PDB entry 3W5A | X-ray diffraction, 3.01 A resolution | chains B and C of the 3 polymer chains in the assembly

[Chain B]
Molecule: SERCA1a
Organism: Oryctolagus cuniculus
Reference sequence: B6CAM1 (B6CAM1_RABIT); residue numbers follow UniProt; this construct covers 1-994
Chain sequence (995 residues; numbered 0 to 994; the number before each row is that of its first residue; numbering starts at 0):
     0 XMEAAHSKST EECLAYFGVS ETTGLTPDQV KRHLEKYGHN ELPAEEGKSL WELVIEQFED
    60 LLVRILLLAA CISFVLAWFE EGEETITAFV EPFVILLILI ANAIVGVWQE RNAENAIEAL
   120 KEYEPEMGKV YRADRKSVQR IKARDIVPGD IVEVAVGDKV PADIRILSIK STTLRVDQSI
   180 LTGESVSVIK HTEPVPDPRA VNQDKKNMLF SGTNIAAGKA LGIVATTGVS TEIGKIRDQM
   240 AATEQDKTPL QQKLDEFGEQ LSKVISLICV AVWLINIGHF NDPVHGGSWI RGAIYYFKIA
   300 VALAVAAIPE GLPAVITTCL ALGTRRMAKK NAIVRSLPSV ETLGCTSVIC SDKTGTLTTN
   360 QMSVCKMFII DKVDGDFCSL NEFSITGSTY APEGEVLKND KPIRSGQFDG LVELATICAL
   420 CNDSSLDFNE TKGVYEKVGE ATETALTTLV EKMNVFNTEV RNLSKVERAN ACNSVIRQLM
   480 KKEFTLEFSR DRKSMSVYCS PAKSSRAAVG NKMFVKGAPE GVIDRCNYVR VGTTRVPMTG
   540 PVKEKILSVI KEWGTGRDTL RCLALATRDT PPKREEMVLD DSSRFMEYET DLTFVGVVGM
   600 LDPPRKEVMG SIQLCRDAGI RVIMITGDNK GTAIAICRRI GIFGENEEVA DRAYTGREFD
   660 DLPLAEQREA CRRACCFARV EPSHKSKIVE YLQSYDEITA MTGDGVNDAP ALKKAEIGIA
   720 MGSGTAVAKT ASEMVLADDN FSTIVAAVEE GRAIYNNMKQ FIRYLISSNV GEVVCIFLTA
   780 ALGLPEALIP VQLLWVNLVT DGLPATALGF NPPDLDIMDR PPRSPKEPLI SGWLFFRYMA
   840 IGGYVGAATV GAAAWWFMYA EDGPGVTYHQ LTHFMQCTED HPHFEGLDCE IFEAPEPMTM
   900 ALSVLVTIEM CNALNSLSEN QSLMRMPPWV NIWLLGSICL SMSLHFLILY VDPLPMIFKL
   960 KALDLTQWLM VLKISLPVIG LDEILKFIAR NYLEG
Differences from the reference sequence: acetylation (0)
Modified positions: ACE (acetyl group) at position 0
Disulfide bonds: C876-C888
Metal / ion sites: Mg2+: A305, N768, E771, N796, D800; Na+: L711, K712, A714, E732
Small-molecule neighbours:
  - phosphatidylethanolamine (PTY), molecule 1: S830, G831, W832, L992
  - phosphatidylethanolamine (PTY), molecule 2: S921, M923, R924, E982, F986, R989, N990
  - TM1 (2',3'-O-[(1r)-2,4,6-trinitrocyclohexa-2,5-diene-1,1-diyl]adenosine 5'-(dihydrogen phosphate)): T353, F487, R489, K492, S493, M494, K515, G516, A517, R560, L562, T625, G626, D627, R678, V679, E680

[Chain C]
Molecule: Sarcolipin
Organism: Oryctolagus cuniculus
Reference sequence: P42532 (SARCO_RABIT); residues 1-31 here = UniProt positions 1-31
Chain sequence (31 residues; each row starts with the number of its first residue):
     1 MERSTRELCL NFTVVLITVI LIWLLVRSYQ Y
UniProt features mapped onto this chain:
  - mutagenesis: V26 (V26A: Slightly reduces inhibition of ATP2A1-mediated calcium uptake), R27 (R27A: Nearly abolishes inhibition of ATP2A1-mediated calcium uptake), S28 (S28A: Reduces inhibition of ATP2A1-mediated calcium uptake), Y29 (Y29A: Reduces inhibition of ATP2A1-mediated calcium uptake), Q30 (Q30A: Reduces inhibition of ATP2A1-mediated calcium uptake), Y31 (Y31A: Nearly abolishes inhibition of ATP2A1-mediated calcium uptake)

[Interface between chain B and chain C]
Contacting residue pairs (33; chain B residue first):
  V89(B) - V26(C)  hydrophobic
  L96(B) - T18(C)
  A100(B) - V14(C)  hydrophobic
  A100(B) - T18(C)
  V104(B) - N11(C)
  W107(B) - R6(C)
  W107(B) - E7(C)
  W107(B) - L10(C)  hydrophobic
  W107(B) - N11(C)
  N111(B) - R3(C)
  N111(B) - E7(C)  hydrogen bond
  N114(B) - R3(C)  hydrogen bond
  R324(B) - E2(C)  salt bridge
  K328(B) - M1(C)
  W794(B) - V19(C)  hydrophobic
  L797(B) - V15(C)  hydrophobic
  L802(B) - N11(C)
  F809(B) - S4(C)
  F809(B) - E7(C)
  W932(B) - S4(C)
  W932(B) - T5(C)
  W932(B) - L8(C)  hydrophobic
  S936(B) - L8(C)
  L939(B) - F12(C)  hydrophobic
  L943(B) - V15(C)  hydrophobic
  L946(B) - V19(C)  hydrophobic
  I947(B) - V19(C)  hydrophobic
  V950(B) - W23(C)
  P952(B) - W23(C)
  L953(B) - V19(C)  hydrophobic
  L953(B) - I22(C)  hydrophobic
  I956(B) - I22(C)  hydrophobic
  I956(B) - V26(C)  hydrophobic
Also at the interface, not in a pair above, chain B (29 interface residues in all): F88, I103, R110, G801, T805, A806
Also at the interface, not in a pair above, chain C (21 interface residues in all): L21, L25, Y29

[In short]
29 residues of chain B and 21 residues of chain C are in contact; the contacts include 2 hydrogen bonds and 1
salt bridge. Among the polar pairs are R324(B)-E2(C), N111(B)-E7(C) and N114(B)-R3(C). Bound to chain B:
compound TM1 and phosphatidylethanolamine.
Chain B is SERCA1a and chain C is Sarcolipin, both from Oryctolagus cuniculus; the structure, Crystal
structure of the calcium pump and sarcolipin from rabbit fast twitch skeletal muscle in the ..., was
determined by X-ray diffraction together with 3W5B, 3W5C and 3W5D from the same study.
